PDB entry 1BU6 | X-ray diffraction, 2.37 A resolution | chains Y and Z of the 4 polymer chains in the assembly

== Chain Y (and Z) ==
Name: Protein (glycerol kinase)
Source organism: Escherichia coli
Notes: EC 2.7.1.30; chain Z of this document is another copy of the same molecule, construct and numbering; everything in this record applies to it too
UniProt: P0A6F3 (GLPK_ECOLI); residues 1-501 here = UniProt positions 1-501
Chain sequence (501 residues; numbered 1 to 501; the number before each row is that of its first residue):
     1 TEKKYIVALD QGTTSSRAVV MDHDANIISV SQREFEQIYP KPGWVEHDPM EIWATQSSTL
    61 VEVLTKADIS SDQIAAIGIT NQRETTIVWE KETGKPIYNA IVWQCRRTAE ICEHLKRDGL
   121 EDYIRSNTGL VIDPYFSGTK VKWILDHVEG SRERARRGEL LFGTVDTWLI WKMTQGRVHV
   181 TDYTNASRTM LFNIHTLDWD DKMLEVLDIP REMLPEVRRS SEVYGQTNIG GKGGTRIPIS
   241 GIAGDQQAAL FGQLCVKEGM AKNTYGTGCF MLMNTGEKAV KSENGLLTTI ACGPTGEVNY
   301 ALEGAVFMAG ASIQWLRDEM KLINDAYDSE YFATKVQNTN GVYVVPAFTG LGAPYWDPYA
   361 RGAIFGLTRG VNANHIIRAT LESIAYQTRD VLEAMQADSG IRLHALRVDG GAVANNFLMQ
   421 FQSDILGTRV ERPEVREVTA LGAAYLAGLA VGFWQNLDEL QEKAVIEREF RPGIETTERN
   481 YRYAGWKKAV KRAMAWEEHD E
Disordered / not traced: 1, 501 (chain Z: 1-2, 501)
Differences from the reference sequence: engineered mutation T65 (Ala in P0A6F3)
UniProt features mapped onto this chain:
  - binding site (ADP): T14, N416
  - binding site (ATP): T14, S16
  - binding site (sn-glycerol 3-phosphate): T14
  - binding site (glycerol): Q247
  - mutagenesis: G231 (G231D: Displays an increased enzymatic activity and a decreased allosteric regulation by FBP compared to wild-type ...)
Reported in the primary citation:
  - binding site for sulfate ion: N228 to R236
  - mutagenesis - I474D, R479D: decreased catalytic activity
  - mutagenesis - I474D: increased binding to FBP
  - mutagenesis - I474D (100-fold), R479D (250-fold): decreased binding to IIAGlc
  - mutagenesis - R479D: unchanged binding to FBP

== Chain Y / chain Z interface ==
Residue-residue contacts - 36 pairs, chain Y then chain Z:
  R33(Y) with R33(Z); S58(Z); E62(Z), salt bridge
  M50(Y) with T65(Z)
  W53(Y) with T65(Z), hydrogen bond
  A54(Y) with E62(Z); T65(Z)
  S57(Y) with V61(Z); T65(Z), hydrogen bond
  S58(Y) with S58(Z); V61(Z); E62(Z), hydrogen bond
  V61(Y) with S57(Z); S58(Z); V61(Z), hydrophobic
  E62(Y) with R33(Z), salt bridge; S58(Z)
  T65(Y) with W53(Z), hydrogen bond; A54(Z); S57(Z)
  K66(Y) with A54(Z)
  D68(Y) with T93(Z); K172(Z), salt bridge
  K172(Y) with D68(Z), salt bridge
  N228(Y) with G230(Z); G231(Z), hydrogen bond (backbone-backbone); G233(Z)
  I229(Y) with I229(Z); G230(Z)
  G230(Y) with N228(Z); I229(Z); G230(Z)
  G231(Y) with Q175(Z); N228(Z), hydrogen bond (backbone-backbone)
  K232(Y) with N228(Z)
  G233(Y) with N228(Z)
Interface residues without a listed pair, chain Y (21 interface residues in all): T93, Q175, R236
Interface residues without a listed pair, chain Z (21 interface residues in all): M50, T59, K66, R236

== Overview ==
Chain Y and chain Z each contribute 21 residues to their interface, with 6 hydrogen bonds and 4 salt bridges.
Polar pairs include R33(Y)-E62(Z), D68(Y)-K172(Z) and W53(Y)-T65(Z). The paper reports a binding site for
sulfate ion at N228(Y); I474D and R479D of chain Y reduce catalytic activity.
Chain Y and chain Z are both Protein (glycerol kinase) (Escherichia coli); the structure, Crystal structures
of escherichia coli glycerol kinase and the mutant A65T in an inactive tetramer: conformational ..., was
determined by X-ray diffraction (same publication as 1GLF).
